Entry 6RAW (electron microscopy, 3.70 A resolution); this record covers chains 4 and 6 of the 13 polymer chains in the assembly.

[Chain 4]
Protein: DNA replication licensing factor MCM4
Source organism: Drosophila melanogaster
Notes: EC 3.6.4.12
UniProt: Q26454 (MCM4_DROME); residues 1-866 here = UniProt positions 1-866
Sequence (866 residues; row label = number of the first residue in the row):
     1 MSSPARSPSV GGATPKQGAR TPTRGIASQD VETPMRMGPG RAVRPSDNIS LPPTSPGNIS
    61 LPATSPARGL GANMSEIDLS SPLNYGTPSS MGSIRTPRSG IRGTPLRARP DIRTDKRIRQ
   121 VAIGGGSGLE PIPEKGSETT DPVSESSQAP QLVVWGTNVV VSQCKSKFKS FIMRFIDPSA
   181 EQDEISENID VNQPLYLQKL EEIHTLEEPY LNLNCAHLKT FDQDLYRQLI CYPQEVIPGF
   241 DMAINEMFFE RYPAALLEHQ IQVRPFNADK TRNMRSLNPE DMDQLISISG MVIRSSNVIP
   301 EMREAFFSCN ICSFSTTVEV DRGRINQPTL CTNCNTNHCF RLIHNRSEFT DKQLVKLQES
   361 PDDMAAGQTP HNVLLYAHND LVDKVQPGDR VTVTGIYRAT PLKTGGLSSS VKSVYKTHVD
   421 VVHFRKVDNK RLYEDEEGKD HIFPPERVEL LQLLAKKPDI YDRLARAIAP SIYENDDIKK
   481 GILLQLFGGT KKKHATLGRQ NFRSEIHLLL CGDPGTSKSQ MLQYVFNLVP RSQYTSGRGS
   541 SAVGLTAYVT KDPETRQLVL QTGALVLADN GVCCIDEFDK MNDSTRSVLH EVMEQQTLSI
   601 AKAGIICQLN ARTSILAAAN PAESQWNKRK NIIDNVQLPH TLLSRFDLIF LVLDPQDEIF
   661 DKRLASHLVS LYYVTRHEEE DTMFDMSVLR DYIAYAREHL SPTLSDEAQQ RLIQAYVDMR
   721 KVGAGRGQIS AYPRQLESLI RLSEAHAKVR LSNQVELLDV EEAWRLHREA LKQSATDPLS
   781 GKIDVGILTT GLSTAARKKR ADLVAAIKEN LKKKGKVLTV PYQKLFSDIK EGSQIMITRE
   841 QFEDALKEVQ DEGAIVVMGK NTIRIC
Not modelled in the structure: 1-152, 185-188, 427-438, 777-866
Small-molecule neighbours:
  - ADP (adenosine-5'-diphosphate), molecule 1: Ile-472, Pro-514, Gly-515, Thr-516, Ser-517, Lys-518, Ser-519, Gln-520, Glu-577, Asn-620
  - ADP, molecule 2: Phe-502, Glu-594, Arg-645, Pro-733, Arg-734
Curated features (UniProtKB/Swiss-Prot):
  - motif: Ser-644 to Asp-647 (Arginine finger)
  - binding site (ATP): Gly-512 to Ser-519
  - modified residue: Ser-55 (Phosphoserine), Ser-81 (Phosphoserine), Thr-87 (Phosphothreonine)
  - mutagenesis: Lys-518 (K518A: Slightly reduces complex helicase activity)
Reported in the primary citation:
  - catalytic residues: Arg-645 (citing earlier work)
  - mutagenesis - R645A: unchanged catalytic activity

[Chain 6]
Protein: DNA replication licensing factor Mcm6
Source organism: Drosophila melanogaster
Notes: EC 3.6.4.12
UniProt: Q9V461 (MCM6_DROME); residues 1-817 here = UniProt positions 1-817
Sequence (817 residues; each row starts with the number of its first residue):
     1 MDVADAQVGQ LRVKDEVGIR AQKLFQDFLE EFKEDGEIKY TRPAASLESP DRCTLEVSFE
    61 DVEKYDQNLA TAIIEEYYHI YPFLCQSVSN YVKDRIGLKT QKDCYVAFTE VPTRHKVRDL
   121 TTSKIGTLIR ISGQVVRTHP VHPELVSGVF MCLDCQTEIR NVEQQFKFTN PTICRNPVCS
   181 NRKRFMLDVE KSLFLDFQKI RIQETQAELP RGCIPRAVEI ILRSELVETV QAGDRYDFTG
   241 TLIVVPDVSV LAGVGTRAEN SSRHKPGEGM DGVTGLKALG MRELNYRMAF LACSVQATTA
   301 RFGGTDLPMS EVTAEDMKKQ MTDAEWHKIY EMSKDRNLYQ NLISSLFPSI YGNDEVKRGI
   361 LLQQFGGVAK TTTEKTSLRG DINVCIVGDP STAKSQFLKQ VSDFSPRAIY TSGKASSAAG
   421 LTAAVVRDEE SFDFVIEAGA LMLADNGICC IDEFDKMDQR DQVAIHEAME QQTISIARAG
   481 VRATLNARTS ILAAANPING RYDRSKSLQQ NIQLSAPIMS RFDLFFILVD ECNEVVDYAI
   541 ARKIVDLHSN IEESVERAYT REEVLRYVTF ARQFKPVISQ EAGHMLVENY GHLRQRDTGT
   601 SGRSTWRITV RQLESMIRLS EAMAKLECSN RVLERHVKEA FRLLNKSIIR VEQPDIHLDD
   661 DEGLDMDDGI QHDIDMENNG AAANVDENNG MDTSASGAVQ KKKFTLSFED YKNLSTMLVL
   721 HMRAEEARCE VEGNDTGIKR SNVVTWYLEQ VADQIESEDE LISRKNLIEK LIDRLIYHDQ
   781 VIIPLKTSTL KPRIQVQKDF VEEDDPLLVV HPNYVVE
Not modelled in the structure: 1-12, 247-250, 261-283, 307-312, 600-606, 654-817
Disulfides: Cys-152/Cys-179
Small-molecule neighbours:
  - ADP (adenosine-5'-diphosphate): Ser-349, Ile-350, Tyr-351, Gly-352, Ser-391, Thr-392, Ala-393, Lys-394, Ser-395, Gln-396, Ile-540
  - ATP (adenosine-5'-triphosphate): Arg-379, Glu-470, Arg-521, Val-610, Arg-611, Glu-614
Curated features (UniProtKB/Swiss-Prot):
  - zinc finger: Cys-152 to Cys-179 (C4-type)
  - motif: Ser-520 to Asp-523 (Arginine finger)
  - binding site (ATP): Ser-391, Thr-392, Ala-393, Lys-394, Ser-395, Asn-496
  - binding site (ADP): Arg-611, Glu-614
  - mutagenesis: Thr-157 (T157M: In allele 4; homozygous lethal), Gly-388 (G388D: In allele 5; homozygous lethal), Lys-394 (K394A: Slihgtly reduces complex helicase activity), Met-676 (M676K: In allele K1214; eggs exhibit thin shell and flimsy dorsal appendages)
Reported in the primary citation:
  - catalytic residues: Arg-521 (citing earlier work)
  - mutagenesis - R521A: decreased catalytic activity

[Interface between chain 4 and chain 6]
Residue-residue contacts (86):
  Ser-295(4) / Cys-213(6)
  Ser-296(4) / Arg-216(6)
  Asn-297(4) / Arg-216(6)
  Ile-299(4) / Tyr-286(6)
  Pro-300(4) / Thr-122(6)
  Pro-300(4) / Met-288(6)  hydrophobic
  Ser-313(4) / Val-13(6)
  Arg-322(4) / Thr-256(6)
  Gly-323(4) / Thr-256(6)
  Gly-323(4) / Arg-257(6)
  Gly-323(4) / Ala-258(6)
  Arg-324(4) / Ala-258(6)
  Ile-325(4) / Ala-258(6)  hydrophobic
  Ile-325(4) / Glu-259(6)  hydrogen bond (backbone-backbone)
  Ile-325(4) / Asn-260(6)
  Asn-326(4) / Asn-260(6)  hydrogen bond (backbone-side chain)
  Gln-327(4) / Asn-260(6)  hydrogen bond
  His-344(4) / Val-244(6)
  His-344(4) / Pro-246(6)
  His-344(4) / Tyr-286(6)
  Asn-345(4) / Tyr-78(6)
  Asn-345(4) / Val-244(6)
  Arg-346(4) / Lys-14(6)
  Arg-346(4) / Glu-76(6)  salt bridge
  Arg-346(4) / His-79(6)
  Phe-349(4) / Thr-122(6)  hydrogen bond (backbone-side chain)
  Phe-349(4) / Val-244(6)  hydrophobic
  Thr-350(4) / Thr-122(6)
  Asp-351(4) / Thr-121(6)
  Asp-351(4) / Thr-122(6)  hydrogen bond (side chain-backbone)
  Tyr-376(4) / Val-254(6)
  Gln-386(4) / Cys-213(6)  hydrogen bond
  Pro-387(4) / Cys-213(6)
  Thr-400(4) / Val-254(6)
  Lys-492(4) / Leu-547(6)  hydrogen bond (side chain-backbone)
  Lys-492(4) / His-548(6)  hydrogen bond
  Lys-492(4) / Glu-553(6)  salt bridge
  Arg-499(4) / Ser-349(6)
  Arg-499(4) / Arg-561(6)
  Gln-500(4) / Gln-396(6)
  Asn-501(4) / Lys-399(6)  hydrogen bond
  Phe-502(4) / Gln-396(6)
  Pro-530(4) / Arg-211(6)  hydrogen bond (backbone-side chain)
  Arg-531(4) / Arg-211(6)
  Ser-532(4) / Arg-211(6)  hydrogen bond (backbone-side chain)
  Gln-533(4) / Arg-211(6)  hydrogen bond
  Thr-555(4) / Arg-201(6)
  Thr-555(4) / Ala-217(6)
  Gln-557(4) / Arg-201(6)
  Leu-558(4) / Arg-137(6)
  Leu-558(4) / Arg-201(6)  hydrogen bond (backbone-side chain)
  Leu-560(4) / Val-136(6)
  Leu-560(4) / Arg-137(6)
  Leu-560(4) / Gln-203(6)  hydrogen bond (backbone-side chain)
  Gln-561(4) / Gln-203(6)  hydrogen bond
  Thr-562(4) / Pro-215(6)
  Ser-587(4) / Lys-414(6)  hydrogen bond (side chain-backbone)
  Ser-587(4) / Ala-415(6)
  Val-588(4) / Ala-415(6)
  Glu-591(4) / Thr-411(6)  hydrogen bond
  Glu-591(4) / Ala-415(6)
  Glu-594(4) / Ser-395(6)
  Gln-595(4) / Lys-399(6)
  Gln-595(4) / Tyr-410(6)  hydrogen bond
  Gln-595(4) / Asp-452(6)
  Ala-601(4) / Leu-443(6)  hydrophobic
  Ile-605(4) / Gln-134(6)
  Ile-605(4) / Val-135(6)
  Ile-605(4) / Ala-232(6)  hydrophobic
  Ile-605(4) / Gly-233(6)
  Ile-606(4) / Gly-233(6)
  Cys-607(4) / Gln-134(6)
  Gln-608(4) / Ile-409(6)
  Leu-609(4) / Gln-206(6)
  Thr-703(4) / Asn-550(6)
  Ile-713(4) / Tyr-538(6)
  Ile-713(4) / Ala-541(6)  hydrophobic
  Gln-714(4) / Tyr-538(6)  hydrogen bond (backbone-side chain)
  Tyr-716(4) / Asp-537(6)
  Tyr-716(4) / Tyr-538(6)  hydrophobic
  Val-717(4) / Tyr-538(6)
  Arg-720(4) / Cys-532(6)
  Gly-723(4) / Arg-501(6)
  Gly-725(4) / Arg-501(6)  hydrogen bond (backbone-side chain)
  Arg-734(4) / Ser-391(6)  hydrogen bond
  Ile-740(4) / His-548(6)
Other interface residues (no listed pair), chain 4 (69 interface residues in all): Val-298, Val-320, Phe-340, Pro-401, Val-559, Val-566, Ser-584, His-590, Arg-645, Pro-733, Leu-736
Other interface residues (no listed pair), chain 6 (62 interface residues in all): Gly-212, Glu-219, Ala-252, Leu-346, Pro-348, Glu-430, Glu-453, Glu-534, Ile-544

[Overview]
Chain 4 and chain 6 form an interface of 69 and 62 residues respectively; the contacts include 21 hydrogen
bonds and 2 salt bridges. Among the polar pairs are Arg-346(4)/Glu-76(6), Lys-492(4)/Glu-553(6) and
Asn-326(4)/Asn-260(6). The paper reports catalytic residues Arg-645(4) and Arg-521(6); R521A of chain 6
reduces catalytic activity.
Chain 4 is DNA replication licensing factor MCM4 and chain 6 is DNA replication licensing factor Mcm6, both
from Drosophila melanogaster; the structure, D. melanogaster CMG-DNA, State 1A, was determined by electron
microscopy, deposited together with 6RAZ, 6RAX and 6RAY.
